2L1C - chains A and B; structure by solution NMR.

Chain A:
Molecule: SHC (Src homology 2 domain containing) transforming protein 1, isoform CRA_d
Source organism: Homo sapiens
Notes: fragment: PTB domain
UniProtKB: D3DV78 (D3DV78_HUMAN); residues 17-207 here = UniProt positions 17-207
Amino-acid sequence (211 residues; numbered -3 to 207; the number before each row is that of its first residue; numbers below 1 keep their minus sign (Gly-3 is residue -3)):
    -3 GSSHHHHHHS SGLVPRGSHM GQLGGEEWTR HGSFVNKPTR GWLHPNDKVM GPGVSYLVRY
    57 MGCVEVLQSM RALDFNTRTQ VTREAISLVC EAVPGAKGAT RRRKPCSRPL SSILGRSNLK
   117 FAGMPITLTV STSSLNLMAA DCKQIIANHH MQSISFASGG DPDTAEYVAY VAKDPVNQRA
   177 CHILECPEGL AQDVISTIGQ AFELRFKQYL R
Disordered / not traced: -3 to 16
Construct notes: expression tag (-3 to 16)

Chain B:
Molecule: Integrin beta-3
UniProtKB: P05106 (ITB3_HUMAN); residues 736-762 here correspond to UniProt positions 762-788 (UniProt number = residue number + 26)
Amino-acid sequence (27 residues; each row starts with the number of its first residue):
   736 RAKWDTANNP LYKEATSTFT NITYRGT
Modified residues: Tyr747 (o-phosphotyrosine; PTR); Tyr759 (o-phosphotyrosine; PTR)
Curated features (UniProtKB/Swiss-Prot):
  - motif: Thr751 to Ile757 (LIR)
  - modified residue: Thr741 (Phosphothreonine), Tyr747 (Phosphotyrosine), Thr753 (Phosphothreonine), Tyr759 (Phosphotyrosine)

How chain A and chain B interact:
Contacting residue pairs (72; chain A residue first):
  Ser65(A) with Tyr759(B)
  Met66(A) with Arg760(B); Thr762(B)
  Arg67(A) with Tyr759(B); Arg760(B)
  Asn72(A) with Trp739(B); Asp740(B); Glu749(B)
  Arg74(A) with Thr753(B)
  Thr75(A) with Thr751(B); Thr753(B)
  Gln76(A) with Asp740(B); Thr741(B); Ala742(B); Lys748(B); Glu749(B)
  Thr78(A) with Thr753(B)
  Arg79(A) with Lys748(B); Ala750(B); Thr751(B)
  Glu80(A) with Leu746(B)
  Ser83(A) with Leu746(B)
  Leu84(A) with Leu746(B)
  Arg98(A) with Pro745(B); Leu746(B)
  Arg99(A) with Leu746(B)
  Lys100(A) with Leu746(B); Tyr747(B)
  Arg104(A) with Ala742(B); Tyr747(B)
  Pro105(A) with Leu746(B); Tyr747(B)
  Leu106(A) with Thr741(B); Ala742(B); Tyr747(B)
  Ser107(A) with Thr741(B); Ala742(B)
  Ile109(A) with Thr741(B)
  Met147(A) with Thr758(B)
  Gln148(A) with Thr758(B)
  Ser149(A) with Thr758(B)
  Ile150(A) with Thr755(B); Thr758(B); Tyr759(B)
  Ser151(A) with Thr755(B); Tyr759(B)
  Phe152(A) with Thr753(B); Phe754(B); Thr755(B)
  Ala153(A) with Ser752(B); Thr753(B); Phe754(B); Thr755(B)
  Ser154(A) with Thr751(B); Ser752(B); Thr753(B)
  Gly155(A) with Ser752(B)
  Pro158(A) with Thr751(B); Ser752(B)
  Thr160(A) with Ala750(B); Thr751(B)
  Lys169(A) with Tyr759(B)
  Arg175(A) with Tyr759(B)
  Ile191(A) with Phe754(B)
  Phe198(A) with Asn756(B); Ile757(B)
  Phe202(A) with Ile757(B)
  Leu206(A) with Ile757(B)
  Arg207(A) with Asn756(B); Ile757(B); Gly761(B); Thr762(B)
Interface residues without a listed pair, chain A (40 interface residues in all): Asp159, Ile194

Summary:
40 residues of chain A and 22 residues of chain B are in contact.
Here chain A is SHC (Src homology 2 domain containing) transforming protein 1, isoform CRA_d (Homo sapiens)
and chain B is Integrin beta-3. Entry 2L1C (Shc-PTB:biphosphorylated integrin beta3 cytoplasmic tail complex
(1:1)) was determined by solution NMR.
